Entry 1RTF (X-ray diffraction, 2.30 A resolution); this record covers chains A and B.

# Chain A
Protein: Two chain tissue plasminogen activator
From: Homo sapiens
Notes: EC 3.4.21.68; fragment: catalytic domain
Sequence (17 residues; row label = number of the first residue in the row; numbers below 1 keep their minus sign (Ser-3 is residue -3)):
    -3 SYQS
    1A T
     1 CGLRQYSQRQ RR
Unresolved in the structure: -3 to 0, 8-12

# Chain B
Protein: Two chain tissue plasminogen activator
From: Homo sapiens
Notes: EC 3.4.21.68; fragment: catalytic domain
Reference sequence: P00750 (TPA_HUMAN); the construct lacks a stretch of the UniProt sequence and is renumbered around it, so the offset changes along the chain: 16-37 = UniProt 311-332; 38-60 = UniProt 338-360; 61-110 = UniProt 365-414; 111-169 = UniProt 419-477; 4 more segments
Sequence (252 residues; each row starts with the number of its first residue; note: 1 number in that range is skipped by the numbering (no residue carries it; nothing is unmodelled there); a row labelled like 37A-37E holds insertion residues (37A, then the next letters in order)):
    16 IKGGLFADIA SHPWQAAIFA KH
37A-37E RRSPG
    38 ERFLCGGILI SSCWILSAAH CFQ
60A-60D ERFP
    61 PHHLTVILGR TYRVVPGEEE QKFEVEKYIV HKEFDDDTYD NDIALLQLKS
110A-110D DSSR
   111 CAQESSVVRT VCLPPADLQL PDWTECELSG YGKHEALSPF YSERLKEAHV RLYPSSRCT
169A-169B SQ
   170 HLLNRTVTDN MLCAGDT
186A-186H RSGGPQAN
   187 LHDACQGDSG GPLVCLNDGR MTLVGIISWG L
   219 GCG
  221A Q
   222 KDVPGVYTKV TNYLDWIRDN MRP
Unresolved in the structure: 37B-37D, 186C-186G
Disulfides: Cys42-Cys58, Cys50-Cys111, Cys136-Cys201, Cys168-Cys182, Cys191-Cys220
Small-molecule neighbours: benzamidine (BEN): Asp189, Ala190, Cys191, Gln192, Ser195, Ile213, Ser214, Trp215, Gly216, Leu217, Gly219, Cys220, Gly226
Curated features (UniProtKB/Swiss-Prot):
  - active site (Charge relay system): His57, Asp102, Ser195
  - site (Important for single-chain activity): Lys156, Asp194
  - glycosylation: Asn173 (N-linked (GlcNAc...) asparagine)

# How chain A and chain B interact
Contacting residue pairs (23):
  Cys1(A) - Thr120(B)
  Cys1(A) - Val121(B)
  Cys1(A) - Cys122(B)  disulfide
  Cys1(A) - Arg206(B)  hydrogen bond (backbone-side chain)
  Thr1A(A) - Arg119(B)
  Thr1A(A) - Arg206(B)  hydrogen bond
  Gly2(A) - Trp29(B)
  Gly2(A) - Thr120(B)  hydrogen bond (backbone-backbone)
  Gly2(A) - Val121(B)
  Gly2(A) - Cys122(B)
  Gly2(A) - Arg206(B)
  Gly2(A) - Met207(B)  hydrogen bond (backbone-backbone)
  Leu3(A) - Pro28(B)
  Leu3(A) - Trp29(B)
  Leu3(A) - Arg119(B)  hydrogen bond (backbone-side chain)
  Leu3(A) - Arg206(B)
  Arg4(A) - Ala25(B)
  Arg4(A) - Ser26(B)  hydrogen bond (side chain-backbone)
  Arg4(A) - His27(B)
  Arg4(A) - Glu137(B)  salt bridge
  Arg4(A) - Met207(B)
  Gln5(A) - Ala25(B)  hydrogen bond (backbone-backbone)
  Tyr6(A) - Gly205(B)
Other interface residues (no listed pair), chain B (14 interface residues in all): Ser116
Cross-chain cystine bridges: Cys1(A)-Cys122(B)

# In short
7 residues of chain A and 14 residues of chain B are in contact, with 1 disulfide bond, 7 hydrogen bonds and 1
salt bridge. Polar pairs include Arg4(A)-Glu137(B), Thr1A(A)-Arg206(B) and Cys1(A)-Arg206(B). Bound to chain
B: benzamidine. From UniProt: 3 active-site residues on chain B.
Chain A is Two chain tissue plasminogen activator and chain B is Two chain tissue plasminogen activator, both
from Homo sapiens; the structure, Complex of benzamidine with the catalytic domain of human two chain tissue
plasminogen activator [(tc)-T-pa], was determined by X-ray diffraction.
